6IU5 - chains A and B; structure by X-ray diffraction, 2.25 A resolution.

Chain A (and B):
Molecule: VIT1
Source organism: Eucalyptus grandis
Notes: chain B of this document is another copy of the same molecule, construct and numbering; everything in this record applies to it too
Chain sequence (79 residues; each row starts with the number of its first residue):
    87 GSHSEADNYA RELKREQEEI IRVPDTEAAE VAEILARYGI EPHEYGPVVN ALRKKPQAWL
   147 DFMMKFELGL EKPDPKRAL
Unresolved in the structure: 159-165 (chain B: 161-165)
Bound ions: Zn2+ site 1: G87 (shared with 2 residues of chain D); Zn2+ site 2: H89 (shared with 2 residues of chain D); Zn2+ site 3: E102, E105 (shared with 1 residue of chain D); Zn2+ site 4: E102, E113, E116, E153; Zn2+ site 5: E113, E116 (shared with 1 residue of chain D)

How chain A and chain B interact:
Residue-residue contacts (25):
  I120(A) with F152(B), hydrophobic
  R123(A) with K151(B)
  Y124(A) with A144(B); D147(B); F148(B); K151(B); F152(B), hydrophobic
  G125(A) with K141(B), hydrogen bond (backbone-side chain)
  I126(A) with V134(B), hydrophobic
  E130(A) with V134(B); A137(B)
  V134(A) with I126(B), hydrophobic; E130(B); V134(B), hydrophobic
  A137(A) with E130(B)
  L138(A) with Y124(B), hydrophobic
  K141(A) with G125(B)
  A144(A) with Y124(B)
  D147(A) with Y124(B)
  F148(A) with Y124(B)
  K151(A) with Y124(B)
  F152(A) with I120(B), hydrophobic; Y124(B), hydrophobic; K151(B), hydrogen bond (backbone-side chain); F152(B), hydrophobic
Other interface residues (no listed pair), chain A (18 interface residues in all): L121, Y131, P133
Other interface residues (no listed pair), chain B (18 interface residues in all): L121, Y131, P133, L138, E157

Overview:
The chain A/chain B interface involves 18 residues from each chain, with 2 hydrogen bonds. Polar pairs include
G125(A)-K141(B) and F152(A)-K151(B). The Zn2+ site 3 is built by E102(A) and E105(A). E102(A), E113(A),
E116(A) and E153(A) form the Zn2+ site 4.
Both chains are VIT1 (Eucalyptus grandis). Entry 6IU5 (Crystal structure of cytoplasmic metal binding domain
with zinc ions) was determined by X-ray diffraction, deposited together with 6IU4, 6IU6 and 6IU8.
